PDB entry 8J12 | electron microscopy, 3.08 A resolution | chains A and C of the 5 polymer chains in the assembly

[Chain A]
Name: Transposase IS605 OrfB C-terminal domain-containing protein
From: Acidibacillus sulfuroxidans
UniProtKB: A0A2U3D0N8 (A0A2U3D0N8_9BACL); numbering as in UniProt (aligned over 1-422)
Chain sequence (432 residues; each row starts with the number of its first residue; numbers below 1 keep their minus sign (Met-9 is residue -9)):
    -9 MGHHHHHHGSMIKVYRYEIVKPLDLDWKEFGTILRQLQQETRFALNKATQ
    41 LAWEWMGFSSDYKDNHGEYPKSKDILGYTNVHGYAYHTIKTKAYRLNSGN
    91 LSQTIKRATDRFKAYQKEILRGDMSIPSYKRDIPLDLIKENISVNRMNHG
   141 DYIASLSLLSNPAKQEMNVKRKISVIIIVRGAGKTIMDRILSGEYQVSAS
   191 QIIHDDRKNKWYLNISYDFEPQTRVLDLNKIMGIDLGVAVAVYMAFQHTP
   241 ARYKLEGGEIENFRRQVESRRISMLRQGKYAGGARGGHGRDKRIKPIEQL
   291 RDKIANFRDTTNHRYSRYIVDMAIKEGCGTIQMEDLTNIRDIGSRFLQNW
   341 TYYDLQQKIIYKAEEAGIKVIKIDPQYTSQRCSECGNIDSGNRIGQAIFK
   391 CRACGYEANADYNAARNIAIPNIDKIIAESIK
Disordered / not traced: -9 to -2
Construct notes: initiating methionine (-9); expression tag (-8 to 0)
Curated features (UniProtKB/Swiss-Prot):
  - region: Gln212 to Lys220 (Linker), Arg371 to Asn399 (Target nucleic acid-binding (TNB)), Ala400 to Ser420 (RuvC-II)
  - active site: Asp225, Glu324, Asp401
  - binding site (Zn(2+)): Cys372, Cys375, Cys391, Cys394
Ion coordination: Mg2+ near Asp141 (its only coordinating residue here); Zn2+: Cys372, Cys375, Cys391, Cys394
What the authors report for this chain:
  - self-association interface (contacts with another copy of this molecule): Trp43, Phe48
  - binding site for the 38-nt DNA strand: Pro240
  - mutagenesis - S188H, S188H/V232A, S188H/V232A/E316M, D195K, D195K/V232A, D195K/D208R/V232A: increased catalytic activity
  - binding site for the 38-nt DNA strand: His72, Tyr76
  - specificity-determining residues: His72
  - binding site for the 224-nt RNA strand (chain C): Trp17

[Chain C]
Molecule: 224-nt RNA strand
From: Acidibacillus sulfooxidans
Sequence (224 nucleotides; numbered -204 to 19; the number before each row is that of its first residue; numbers below 1 keep their minus sign (G-204 is residue -204)):
  -204 GGAUACUUCUAUUCGUCGGUUCAGCGACGAUAAGCCGAGAAGUGCCAAUA
  -154 AAACUGUUAAGUGGUUUGGUAACGCUCGGUAAGGUAGCCAAAAGGCUGAA
  -104 ACUCCGUGCACAAAGACCGCACGGACGCUUCACAUAUAGCUCAUAAACAA
   -54 AUGUCGUCGACCUCUAAUAGCGAAAGUUUGCGAGCUAGCUUGUGGAGUGU
    -4 GAACGGAAAUUAGGUGCGCUUGGC
Disordered / not traced: -204 to -194, -70 to -15, 18-19
Ion coordination: Mg2+ near A-106 (its only coordinating residue here)

[How chain A and chain C interact]
Residue-residue contacts - 122 pairs, chain A then chain C:
  Ile2(A) - G0(C)  hydrogen bond to the base
  Lys3(A) - G0(C)  salt bridge to the phosphate
  Val4(A) - G0(C)  hydrogen bond to the sugar
  Val4(A) - G1(C)  sugar contact
  Tyr5(A) - G-186(C)  hydrogen bond to the base
  Tyr5(A) - C-1(C)  hydrogen bond to the base
  Arg6(A) - G1(C)  hydrogen bond to the phosphate
  Arg6(A) - A2(C)  salt bridge to the phosphate
  Glu8(A) - G-186(C)  hydrogen bond to the sugar
  Val10(A) - A-89(C)  sugar contact
  Val10(A) - C-88(C)  phosphate contact
  Lys11(A) - A-89(C)  sugar contact
  Lys11(A) - C-88(C)  phosphate contact
  Asp16(A) - A-89(C)  base contact
  Trp17(A) - G-90(C)  base contact
  Trp17(A) - A-89(C)  hydrogen bond to the base
  Lys18(A) - G-90(C)  hydrogen bond to the base
  Arg101(A) - A3(C)  hydrogen bond to the base
  Arg101(A) - A4(C)  sugar contact
  Asp113(A) - U6(C)  sugar contact
  Met114(A) - U5(C)  sugar contact
  Ser115(A) - U5(C)  hydrogen bond to the phosphate
  Ser115(A) - U6(C)  hydrogen bond to the phosphate
  Pro117(A) - A4(C)  sugar contact
  Pro117(A) - U5(C)  phosphate contact
  Ser118(A) - A4(C)  sugar contact
  Ser118(A) - U5(C)  hydrogen bond to the phosphate
  Tyr119(A) - A3(C)  sugar contact
  Tyr119(A) - A4(C)  phosphate contact
  Lys120(A) - A3(C)  salt bridge to the phosphate
  Lys120(A) - A4(C)  hydrogen bond to the phosphate
  Arg121(A) - G-127(C)  salt bridge to the phosphate
  Ile123(A) - A3(C)  phosphate contact
  Pro124(A) - A2(C)  sugar contact
  Pro124(A) - A3(C)  sugar contact
  Arg136(A) - C-85(C)  sugar contact
  Arg136(A) - A-84(C)  sugar contact
  His139(A) - A-95(C)  sugar contact
  His139(A) - G-86(C)  base contact
  Gly140(A) - C-85(C)  sugar contact
  Ile168(A) - G-186(C)  sugar contact
  Arg170(A) - G-186(C)  salt bridge to the phosphate
  Arg170(A) - C-85(C)  salt bridge to the phosphate
  Gly171(A) - G-186(C)  base contact
  Ala172(A) - C-1(C)  base contact
  Lys174(A) - A-84(C)  salt bridge to the phosphate
  Gln191(A) - A2(C)  sugar contact
  Arg197(A) - U-189(C)  salt bridge to the phosphate
  Arg197(A) - U-184(C)  salt bridge to the phosphate
  Arg197(A) - C-183(C)  salt bridge to the phosphate
  Lys198(A) - C-188(C)  phosphate contact
  Lys198(A) - U-185(C)  salt bridge to the phosphate
  Lys198(A) - U-184(C)  salt bridge to the phosphate
  Lys200(A) - G-187(C)  salt bridge to the phosphate
  Lys200(A) - G-186(C)  hydrogen bond to the phosphate
  Lys200(A) - U-185(C)  salt bridge to the phosphate
  Tyr202(A) - U-185(C)  sugar contact
  Asn204(A) - G1(C)  hydrogen bond to the sugar
  Phe253(A) - A-182(C)  phosphate contact
  Ile262(A) - U10(C)  phosphate contact
  Ser263(A) - A-172(C)  hydrogen bond to the base
  Met264(A) - A-172(C)  base contact
  Leu265(A) - G-131(C)  base contact
  Arg266(A) - G11(C)  salt bridge to the phosphate
  Arg266(A) - C12(C)  phosphate contact
  Gln267(A) - A-172(C)  phosphate contact
  Lys269(A) - C12(C)  salt bridge to the phosphate
  Lys269(A) - G13(C)  phosphate contact
  Ala271(A) - G-171(C)  phosphate contact
  Gly272(A) - G-171(C)  hydrogen bond to the phosphate
  Gly272(A) - C-170(C)  phosphate contact
  Gly273(A) - C-170(C)  hydrogen bond to the phosphate
  Ala274(A) - C-170(C)  hydrogen bond to the phosphate
  Ala274(A) - C-169(C)  phosphate contact
  Arg275(A) - A-172(C)  sugar contact
  Arg275(A) - G-171(C)  salt bridge to the phosphate
  Gly276(A) - C-132(C)  phosphate contact
  Gly276(A) - G-131(C)  phosphate contact
  Gly277(A) - C-132(C)  phosphate contact
  Gly277(A) - G-131(C)  hydrogen bond to the phosphate
  Gly277(A) - C-130(C)  hydrogen bond to the base
  His278(A) - C-169(C)  hydrogen bond to the base
  His278(A) - G-168(C)  hydrogen bond to the base
  His278(A) - G-131(C)  hydrogen bond to the phosphate
  His278(A) - U-129(C)  base contact
  His278(A) - C-128(C)  hydrogen bond to the base
  His278(A) - G-127(C)  base contact
  Gly279(A) - G-131(C)  hydrogen bond to the phosphate
  Gly279(A) - U-129(C)  phosphate contact
  Arg280(A) - G-131(C)  hydrogen bond to the phosphate
  Arg280(A) - C-130(C)  salt bridge to the phosphate
  Arg280(A) - U-129(C)  salt bridge to the phosphate
  Asp281(A) - C-128(C)  phosphate contact
  Lys282(A) - C-170(C)  base contact
  Lys282(A) - G-127(C)  base contact
  Lys282(A) - G-126(C)  hydrogen bond to the base
  Lys282(A) - U-125(C)  hydrogen bond to the base
  Arg283(A) - C-132(C)  phosphate contact
  Arg283(A) - G-131(C)  salt bridge to the phosphate
  Ile284(A) - G-131(C)  base contact
  Lys285(A) - G-171(C)  hydrogen bond to the base
  Lys285(A) - U-125(C)  hydrogen bond to the base
  Pro286(A) - A-172(C)  sugar contact
  Gln289(A) - A-172(C)  hydrogen bond to the phosphate
  Lys293(A) - G-190(C)  salt bridge to the phosphate
  Asn296(A) - U-184(C)  hydrogen bond to the sugar
  Phe297(A) - C-183(C)  sugar contact
  Thr300(A) - U-184(C)  hydrogen bond to the sugar
  Thr300(A) - C-183(C)  sugar contact
  His303(A) - A-2(C)  sugar contact
  His303(A) - C-1(C)  sugar contact
  His303(A) - G1(C)  salt bridge to the phosphate
  Arg304(A) - C-183(C)  hydrogen bond to the base
  Arg304(A) - G-4(C)  base contact
  Arg304(A) - A-3(C)  hydrogen bond to the base
  Arg307(A) - A-2(C)  phosphate contact
  Arg307(A) - C-1(C)  salt bridge to the phosphate
  Tyr351(A) - C-1(C)  phosphate contact
  Tyr351(A) - G0(C)  hydrogen bond to the phosphate
  Lys352(A) - A-2(C)  phosphate contact
  Lys352(A) - C-1(C)  salt bridge to the phosphate
  Lys352(A) - G0(C)  phosphate contact
Other interface residues (no listed pair), chain A (80 interface residues in all): Pro12, Leu15, Ile116, Asp122, Ile193, Asp195, Asn199, Ser206, Arg260, Asp299
Other interface residues (no listed pair), chain C (47 interface residues in all): C-191, A-173, C-96

[Summary]
80 residues of chain A and 47 residues of chain C are in contact; the contacts include 37 hydrogen bonds and
24 salt bridges. Polar contacts include Ile2(A)-G0(C), Tyr5(A)-G-186(C) and Tyr5(A)-C-1(C). The paper reports
a binding site for the 38-nt DNA strand at Pro240(A), His72(A) and Tyr76(A); S188H, S188H/V232A and
S188H/V232A/E316M of chain A, among others, increase catalytic activity; 6 substitutions were tested in all.
Chain A is Transposase IS605 OrfB C-terminal domain-containing protein (Acidibacillus sulfuroxidans) and chain
C is a 224-nt RNA strand (Acidibacillus sulfooxidans); the structure, Cryo-EM structure of the
AsCas12f-sgRNA-target DNA ternary complex, was determined by electron microscopy together with 8J1J and 8J3R
from the same study.
